1WDW - chains B and D of the 4 polymer chains in the assembly; structure by X-ray diffraction, 3.00 A resolution.

# Chain B (and D)
Protein: Tryptophan synthase beta chain 1
Organism: Pyrococcus furiosus
Notes: EC 4.2.1.20; chain D of this document is another copy of the same molecule, construct and numbering; everything in this record applies to it too
UniProt: Q8U093 (TRPB1_PYRFU); residue numbers follow UniProt; this construct covers 1-385
Chain sequence (385 residues; numbered 1 to 385; the number before each row is that of its first residue):
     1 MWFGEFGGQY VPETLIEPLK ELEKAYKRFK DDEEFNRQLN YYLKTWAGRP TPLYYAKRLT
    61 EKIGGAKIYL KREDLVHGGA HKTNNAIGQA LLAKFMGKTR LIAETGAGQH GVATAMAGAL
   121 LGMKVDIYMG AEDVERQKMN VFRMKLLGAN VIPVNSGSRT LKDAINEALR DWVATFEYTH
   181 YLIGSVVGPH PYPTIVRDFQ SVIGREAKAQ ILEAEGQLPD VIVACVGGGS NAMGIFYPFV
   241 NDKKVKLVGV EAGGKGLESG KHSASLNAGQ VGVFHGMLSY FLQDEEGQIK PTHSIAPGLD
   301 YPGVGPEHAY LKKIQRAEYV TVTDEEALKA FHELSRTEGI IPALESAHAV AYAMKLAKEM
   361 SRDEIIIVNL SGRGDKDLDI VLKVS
Covalent attachments: pyridoxal phosphate (PLP) linked to Lys82
Curated features (UniProtKB/Swiss-Prot):
  - modified residue: Lys82 (N6-(pyridoxal phosphate)lysine)

# Chain B / chain D interface
Residue-residue contacts - 83 pairs, chain B then chain D:
  Tyr41(B) - Tyr55(D)
  Lys44(B) - Pro52(D)
  Thr45(B) - Pro52(D)
  Thr45(B) - Tyr54(D)
  Thr45(B) - Arg72(D)
  Trp46(B) - Tyr54(D)
  Trp46(B) - Arg72(D)  hydrogen bond (backbone-side chain)
  Trp46(B) - Glu338(D)  hydrogen bond (side chain-backbone)
  Trp46(B) - Gly339(D)
  Trp46(B) - Ile340(D)
  Pro52(B) - Lys44(D)
  Pro52(B) - Thr45(D)
  Tyr54(B) - Thr45(D)
  Tyr54(B) - Trp46(D)
  Tyr54(B) - Leu120(D)
  Tyr55(B) - Tyr41(D)
  Arg58(B) - Ala119(D)  hydrogen bond (side chain-backbone)
  Arg58(B) - Leu120(D)
  Arg58(B) - Leu121(D)
  Arg58(B) - Gly122(D)
  Arg72(B) - Thr45(D)
  Arg72(B) - Trp46(D)  hydrogen bond (side chain-backbone)
  Arg72(B) - His77(D)
  Leu75(B) - His77(D)
  His77(B) - Arg72(D)
  His77(B) - Leu75(D)
  His77(B) - Gly339(D)
  His77(B) - Ile340(D)
  Met116(B) - Gly339(D)
  Ala119(B) - Arg58(D)  hydrogen bond (backbone-side chain)
  Ala119(B) - Ser335(D)
  Ala119(B) - Arg336(D)
  Ala119(B) - Thr337(D)
  Ala119(B) - Gly339(D)
  Leu120(B) - Tyr54(D)
  Leu120(B) - Arg58(D)
  Leu121(B) - Arg58(D)
  Gly122(B) - Arg58(D)
  Lys138(B) - Leu382(D)
  Met139(B) - Leu378(D)  hydrophobic
  Met139(B) - Asp379(D)
  Phe142(B) - Leu378(D)
  Phe142(B) - Val381(D)  hydrophobic
  Phe142(B) - Leu382(D)  hydrophobic
  Arg143(B) - Ile341(D)
  Arg143(B) - Asp375(D)  salt bridge
  Arg143(B) - Leu378(D)
  Leu146(B) - Phe331(D)  hydrophobic
  Leu146(B) - His332(D)
  Leu146(B) - Ser335(D)
  Leu146(B) - Arg336(D)
  Leu146(B) - Leu378(D)  hydrophobic
  Leu147(B) - Ser335(D)
  Leu147(B) - Ile341(D)  hydrophobic
  Phe331(B) - Leu146(D)  hydrophobic
  His332(B) - Leu146(D)
  Ser335(B) - Ala119(D)
  Ser335(B) - Leu146(D)
  Ser335(B) - Leu147(D)
  Arg336(B) - Ala119(D)
  Arg336(B) - Leu146(D)
  Thr337(B) - Ala119(D)
  Glu338(B) - Trp46(D)  hydrogen bond (backbone-side chain)
  Gly339(B) - Trp46(D)
  Gly339(B) - His77(D)
  Gly339(B) - Ala119(D)
  Gly339(B) - Leu147(D)
  Ile340(B) - Trp46(D)
  Ile340(B) - His77(D)
  Ile341(B) - Arg143(D)
  Ile341(B) - Leu147(D)  hydrophobic
  Arg373(B) - Arg373(D)
  Arg373(B) - Asp375(D)  salt bridge
  Asp375(B) - Arg143(D)  salt bridge
  Asp375(B) - Arg373(D)  salt bridge
  Leu378(B) - Met139(D)  hydrophobic
  Leu378(B) - Phe142(D)
  Leu378(B) - Arg143(D)
  Leu378(B) - Leu146(D)  hydrophobic
  Asp379(B) - Met139(D)
  Val381(B) - Phe142(D)  hydrophobic
  Leu382(B) - Lys138(D)
  Leu382(B) - Phe142(D)  hydrophobic
Also at the interface, not in a pair above, chain B (45 interface residues in all): Ala47, Gly48, Leu53, Asp74, Met123, Gly148, Glu213, Ser385
Also at the interface, not in a pair above, chain D (45 interface residues in all): Ala47, Gly48, Leu53, Asp74, Met116, Met123, Gly148, Glu213, Ser385

# In short
The chain B/chain D interface involves 45 residues from each chain; the contacts include 6 hydrogen bonds and
4 salt bridges. Polar pairs include Arg143(B)-Asp375(D), Arg373(B)-Asp375(D) and Trp46(B)-Arg72(D).
Chain B and chain D are both Tryptophan synthase beta chain 1 (Pyrococcus furiosus); the structure, Structural
basis of mutual activation of the tryptophan synthase a2b2 complex from a hyperthermophile, Pyrococcus
furiosus, was determined by X-ray diffraction.
